PDB entry 8ZW9 | electron microscopy, 3.03 A resolution | chains A and C of the 3 polymer chains in the assembly

[Chain A]
Protein: Disease resistance protein ADR1
Organism: Arabidopsis thaliana
UniProt: Q9FW44 (ADR1_ARATH); numbering as in UniProt (aligned over 1-787)
Chain sequence (787 residues; row label = number of the first residue in the row):
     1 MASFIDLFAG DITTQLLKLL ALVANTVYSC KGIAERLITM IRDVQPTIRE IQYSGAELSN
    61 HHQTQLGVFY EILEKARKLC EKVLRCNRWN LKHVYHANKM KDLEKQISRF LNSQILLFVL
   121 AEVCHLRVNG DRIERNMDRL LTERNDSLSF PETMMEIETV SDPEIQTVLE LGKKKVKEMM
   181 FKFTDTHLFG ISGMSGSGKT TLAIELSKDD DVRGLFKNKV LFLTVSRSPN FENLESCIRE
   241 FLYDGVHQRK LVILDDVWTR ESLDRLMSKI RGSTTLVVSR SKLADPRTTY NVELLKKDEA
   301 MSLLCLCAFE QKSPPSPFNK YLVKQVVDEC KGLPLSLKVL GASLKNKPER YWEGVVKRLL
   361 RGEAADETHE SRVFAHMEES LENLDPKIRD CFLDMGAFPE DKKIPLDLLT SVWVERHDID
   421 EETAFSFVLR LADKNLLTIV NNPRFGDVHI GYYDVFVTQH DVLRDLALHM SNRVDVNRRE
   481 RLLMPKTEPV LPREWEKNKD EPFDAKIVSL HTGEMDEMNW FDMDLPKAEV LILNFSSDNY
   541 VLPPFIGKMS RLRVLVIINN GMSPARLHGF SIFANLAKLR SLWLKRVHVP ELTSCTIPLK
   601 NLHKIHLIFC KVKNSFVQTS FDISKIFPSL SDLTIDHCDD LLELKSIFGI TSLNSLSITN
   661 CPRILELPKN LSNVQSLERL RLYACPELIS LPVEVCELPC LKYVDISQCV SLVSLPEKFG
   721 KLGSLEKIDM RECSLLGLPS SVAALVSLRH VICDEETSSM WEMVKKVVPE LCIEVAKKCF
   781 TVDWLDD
Unresolved in the structure: 1-373
Curated features (UniProtKB/Swiss-Prot):
  - binding site (ATP): Gly-193 to Thr-200

[Chain C]
Protein: PAD4
Organism: Arabidopsis thaliana
UniProt: A0A178V847 (A0A178V847_ARATH); residues 1-541 here = UniProt positions 1-541
Chain sequence (541 residues; numbered 1 to 541; the number before each row is that of its first residue):
     1 MDDCRFETSE LQASVMISTP LFTDSWSSCN TANCNGSIKI HDIAGITYVA IPAVSMIQLG
    61 NLVGLPVTGD VLFPGLSSDE PLPMVDAAIL KLFLQLKIKE GLELELLGKK LVVITGHSTG
   121 GALAAFTALW LLSQSSPPSF RVFCITFGSP LLGNQSLSTS ISRSRLAHNF CHVVSIHDLV
   181 PRSSNEQFWP FGTYLFCSDK GGVCLDNAGS VRLMFNILNT TATQNTEEHQ RYGHYVFTLS
   241 HMFLKSRSFL GGSIPDNSYQ AGVALAVEAL GFSNDDTSGV LVKECIETAT RIVRAPILRS
   301 AELANELASV LPARLEIQWY KDRCDASEEQ LGYYDFFKRY SLKRDFKVNM SRIRLAKFWD
   361 TVIKMVETNE LPFDFHLGKK WIYASQFYQL LAEPLDIANF YKNRDIKTGG HYLEGNRPKR
   421 YEVIDKWQKG VKVPEECVRS RYASTTQDTC FWAKLEQAKE WLDEARKESS DPQRRSLLRE
   481 KIVPFESYAN TLVTKKEVSL DVKAKNSSYS VWEANLKEFK CKMGYENEIE MVVDESDAME
   541 T
Unresolved in the structure: 1-4, 528-541
Ligand contacts: A1D8A ([(2R,3R,4R,5R)-5-(6-aminopurin-9-yl)-4-[(2S,3R,4S,5R)-3,4-bis(oxidanyl)-5-(phosphonooxymethyl)oxolan-2-yl]oxy-3-oxidanyl-oxolan-2-yl]methyl phosphono hydrogen phosphate): Arg-314, Lys-379, Lys-380, Tyr-383, Phe-387

[Chain A / chain C interface]
Pairs across the interface - 26 pairs, chain A then chain C:
  Met-562(A) / Ser-341(C)  hydrogen bond
  Arg-586(A) / Ser-341(C)  hydrogen bond
  Phe-609(A) / Ser-341(C)
  Phe-609(A) / Phe-346(C)  hydrophobic
  His-637(A) / Lys-343(C)
  His-637(A) / Phe-346(C)
  Asp-639(A) / Tyr-340(C)
  Asp-639(A) / Phe-346(C)
  Asn-660(A) / Phe-346(C)
  Arg-663(A) / Asn-403(C)
  Pro-686(A) / Met-350(C)  hydrophobic
  Glu-687(A) / Ile-353(C)
  Val-710(A) / Ile-353(C)  hydrophobic
  Val-710(A) / Arg-354(C)
  Val-710(A) / Lys-357(C)
  Val-782(A) / Trp-319(C)  hydrophobic
  Trp-784(A) / Glu-316(C)
  Trp-784(A) / Arg-344(C)
  Trp-784(A) / Lys-347(C)
  Leu-785(A) / Trp-319(C)  hydrophobic
  Leu-785(A) / Tyr-320(C)  hydrophobic
  Leu-785(A) / Arg-323(C)
  Leu-785(A) / Arg-344(C)
  Asp-786(A) / Arg-323(C)
  Asp-787(A) / Leu-342(C)
  Asp-787(A) / Arg-344(C)
Interface residues without a listed pair, chain A (18 interface residues in all): Pro-662, Ala-684, Gln-708
Interface residues without a listed pair, chain C (18 interface residues in all): Arg-339, Val-348

[Summary]
Chain A and chain C each contribute 18 residues to their interface; the contacts include 2 hydrogen bonds.
Polar pairs include Met-562(A)/Ser-341(C) and Arg-586(A)/Ser-341(C). Bound to chain C: compound A1D8A. From
UniProt: 8 ATP-binding residues on chain A.
Here chain A is Disease resistance protein ADR1 and chain C is PAD4, both from Arabidopsis thaliana. Entry
8ZW9 (RPS4-TIR induced At EDS1-PAD4-ADR1 heterotrimer) was determined by electron microscopy (same publication
as 8ZWA).
